4KWI - chains A and B; structure by X-ray diffraction, 2.00 A resolution.

[Chain A (and B)]
Protein: Reductase homolog
From: Streptomyces cyanogenus
Notes: chain B of this document is another copy of the same molecule, construct and numbering; everything in this record applies to it too
UniProt: Q9ZGC1 (Q9ZGC1_STRCY); residues 2-253 here = UniProt positions 2-253
Amino-acid sequence (263 residues; each row starts with the number of its first residue; numbers below 1 keep their minus sign (Met-9 is residue -9)):
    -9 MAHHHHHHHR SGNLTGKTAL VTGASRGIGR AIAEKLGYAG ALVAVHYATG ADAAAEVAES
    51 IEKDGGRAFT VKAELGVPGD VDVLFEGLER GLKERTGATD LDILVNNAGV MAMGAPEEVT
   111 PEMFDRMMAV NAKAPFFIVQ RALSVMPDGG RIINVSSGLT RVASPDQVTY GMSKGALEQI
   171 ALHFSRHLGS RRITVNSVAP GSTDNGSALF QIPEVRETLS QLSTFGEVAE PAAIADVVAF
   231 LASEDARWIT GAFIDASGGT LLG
Disordered / not traced: -9 to 1 (chain B: -9 to -3)
Sequence notes: initiating methionine (-9); expression tag (-8 to 1)
Small-molecule neighbours:
  - 11-deoxy-6-oxylandomycinone (1TJ; 1,8-dihydroxy-3-methyltetraphene-6,7,12(5H)-trione): Met101, Met103, Ser147, Gly148, Leu149, Val152, Gln157, Pro190, Gly191, Ser192, Leu199, Phe200, Leu209, Leu212, Thr250
  - NADP (NAP; NADP nicotinamide-adenine-dinucleotide phosphate): Gly13, Ala14, Ser15, Arg16, Gly17, Ile18, His36, Tyr37, Ala38, Thr39, Gly40, Ala63, Glu64, Leu65, Asn97, Ala98, Gly99, Val100, Arg116, Val120, Val145, Ser146, Ser147, Tyr160, Lys164, Pro190, Gly191, Ser192, Thr193, Asn195, Phe200

[How chain A and chain B interact]
Pairs across the interface (57):
  Lys25(A) - Asp235(B)  salt bridge
  Ser175(A) - Thr214(B)
  Ser175(A) - Leu252(B)
  Arg176(A) - Thr214(B)
  Arg176(A) - Leu252(B)  hydrogen bond (side chain-backbone)
  Arg176(A) - Gly253(B)  hydrogen bond (side chain-backbone)
  Gly179(A) - Thr214(B)
  Gly179(A) - Phe215(B)
  Arg182(A) - Phe215(B)  hydrogen bond (side chain-backbone)
  Thr214(A) - Ser175(B)
  Thr214(A) - Arg176(B)
  Thr214(A) - Gly179(B)
  Thr214(A) - Thr240(B)
  Phe215(A) - Gly179(B)
  Phe215(A) - Arg182(B)  hydrogen bond (backbone-side chain)
  Phe215(A) - Arg237(B)
  Phe215(A) - Trp238(B)  hydrophobic
  Phe215(A) - Thr240(B)
  Glu217(A) - Arg182(B)  salt bridge
  Glu217(A) - Trp238(B)
  Ala219(A) - Trp238(B)
  Ala222(A) - Arg237(B)
  Ala223(A) - Arg237(B)
  Asp226(A) - Asp235(B)
  Asp226(A) - Arg237(B)  salt bridge
  Val227(A) - Asp235(B)
  Val227(A) - Ile239(B)  hydrophobic
  Phe230(A) - Phe230(B)  hydrophobic
  Asp235(A) - Asp226(B)
  Asp235(A) - Val227(B)
  Arg237(A) - Phe215(B)
  Arg237(A) - Ala222(B)
  Arg237(A) - Ala223(B)
  Arg237(A) - Asp226(B)  salt bridge
  Trp238(A) - Phe215(B)  hydrophobic
  Trp238(A) - Glu217(B)
  Trp238(A) - Val218(B)
  Trp238(A) - Ala219(B)
  Trp238(A) - Ala246(B)
  Trp238(A) - Ser247(B)  hydrogen bond (backbone-backbone)
  Trp238(A) - Gly248(B)  hydrogen bond (backbone-backbone)
  Ile239(A) - Val227(B)  hydrophobic
  Ile239(A) - Asp245(B)
  Thr240(A) - Thr214(B)
  Thr240(A) - Phe215(B)
  Thr240(A) - Gly248(B)
  Thr240(A) - Gly249(B)
  Ala242(A) - Asp245(B)
  Asp245(A) - Ile239(B)
  Ala246(A) - Trp238(B)
  Ser247(A) - Trp238(B)  hydrogen bond (backbone-backbone)
  Gly248(A) - Trp238(B)  hydrogen bond (backbone-backbone)
  Gly248(A) - Thr240(B)
  Gly249(A) - Thr240(B)
  Leu252(A) - Ser175(B)
  Leu252(A) - Arg176(B)  hydrogen bond (backbone-side chain)
  Gly253(A) - Arg176(B)  hydrogen bond (backbone-side chain)
Other interface residues (no listed pair), chain A (36 interface residues in all): Leu172, Ser180, Thr184, Ser213, Val218, Ile224, Gly241, Phe243, Ile244
Other interface residues (no listed pair), chain B (36 interface residues in all): Lys25, Leu172, Ser180, Thr184, Ser213, Ile224, Gly241, Ala242, Phe243, Ile244

[In short]
The chain A/chain B interface involves 36 residues from each chain; the contacts include 10 hydrogen bonds and
4 salt bridges. Polar pairs include Lys25(A)-Asp235(B), Glu217(A)-Arg182(B) and Asp226(A)-Arg237(B). Chain A
binds NADP and 11-deoxy-6-oxylandomycinone.
Chain A and chain B are both Reductase homolog (Streptomyces cyanogenus); the structure, The crystal structure
of angucycline C-6 ketoreductase LanV with bound NADP and 11-deoxy-6-oxylandomycinone, was determined by X-ray
diffraction (same publication as 4KWH).
